5FJ9 - chains A and O of the 17 polymer chains in the assembly; structure by electron microscopy, 4.60 A resolution (low resolution: residue-level contacts below are approximate; hydrogen-bond / salt-bridge calls are withheld).

Chain A:
Protein: DNA-directed RNA polymerase III subunit RPC1
Source organism: Saccharomyces cerevisiae
Notes: EC 2.7.7.6
UniProt: P04051 (RPC1_YEAST); residue numbers follow UniProt; this construct covers 1-1460
Sequence (1460 residues; numbered 1 to 1460; the number before each row is that of its first residue):
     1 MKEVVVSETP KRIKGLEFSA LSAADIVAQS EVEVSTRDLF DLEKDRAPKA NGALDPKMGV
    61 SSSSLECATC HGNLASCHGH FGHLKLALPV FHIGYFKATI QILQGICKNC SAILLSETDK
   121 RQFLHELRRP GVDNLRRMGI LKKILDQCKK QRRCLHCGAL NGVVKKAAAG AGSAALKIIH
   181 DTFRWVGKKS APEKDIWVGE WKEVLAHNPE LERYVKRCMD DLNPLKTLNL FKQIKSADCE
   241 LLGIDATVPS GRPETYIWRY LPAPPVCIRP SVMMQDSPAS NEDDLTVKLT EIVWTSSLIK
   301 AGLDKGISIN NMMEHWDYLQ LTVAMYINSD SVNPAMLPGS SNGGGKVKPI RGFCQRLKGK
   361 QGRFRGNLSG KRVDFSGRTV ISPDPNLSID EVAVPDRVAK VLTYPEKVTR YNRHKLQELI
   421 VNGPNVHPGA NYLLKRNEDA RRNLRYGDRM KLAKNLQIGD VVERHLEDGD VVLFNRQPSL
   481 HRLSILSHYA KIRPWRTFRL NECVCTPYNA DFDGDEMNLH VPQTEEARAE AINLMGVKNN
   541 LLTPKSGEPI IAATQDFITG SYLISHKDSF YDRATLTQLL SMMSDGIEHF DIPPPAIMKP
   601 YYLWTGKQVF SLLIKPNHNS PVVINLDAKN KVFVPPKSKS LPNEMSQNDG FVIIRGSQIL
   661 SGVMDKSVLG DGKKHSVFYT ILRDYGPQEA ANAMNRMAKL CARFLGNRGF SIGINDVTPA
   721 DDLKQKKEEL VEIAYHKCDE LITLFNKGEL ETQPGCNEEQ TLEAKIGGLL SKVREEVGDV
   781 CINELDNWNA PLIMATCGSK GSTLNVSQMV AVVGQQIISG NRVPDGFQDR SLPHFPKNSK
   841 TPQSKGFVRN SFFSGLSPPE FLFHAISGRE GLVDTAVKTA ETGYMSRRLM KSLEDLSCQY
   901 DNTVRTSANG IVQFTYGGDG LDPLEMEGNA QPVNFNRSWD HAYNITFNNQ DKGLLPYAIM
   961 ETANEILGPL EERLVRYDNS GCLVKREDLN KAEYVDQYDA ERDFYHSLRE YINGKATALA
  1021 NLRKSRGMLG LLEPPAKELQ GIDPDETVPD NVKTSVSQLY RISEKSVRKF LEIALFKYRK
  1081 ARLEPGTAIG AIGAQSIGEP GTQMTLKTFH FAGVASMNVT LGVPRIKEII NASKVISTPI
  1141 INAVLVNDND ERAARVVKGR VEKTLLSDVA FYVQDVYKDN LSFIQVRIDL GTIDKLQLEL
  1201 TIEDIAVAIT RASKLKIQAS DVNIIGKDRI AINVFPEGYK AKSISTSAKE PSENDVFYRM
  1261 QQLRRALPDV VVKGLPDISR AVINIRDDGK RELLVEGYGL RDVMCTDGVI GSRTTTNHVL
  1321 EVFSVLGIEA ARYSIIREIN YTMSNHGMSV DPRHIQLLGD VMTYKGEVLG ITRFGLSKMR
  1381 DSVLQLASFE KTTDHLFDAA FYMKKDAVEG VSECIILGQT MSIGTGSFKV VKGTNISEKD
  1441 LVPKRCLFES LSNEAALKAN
Unresolved in the structure: 1, 169-174, 338-347, 1101-1116, 1237-1251
Swiss-Prot annotation at these positions:
  - region: Pro-858 to Glu-870 (Bridging helix)
  - binding site (Zn(2+)): Cys-67, Cys-70, Cys-77, His-80, Cys-107, Cys-110, Cys-154
  - binding site (Mg(2+)): Asp-511, Asp-513, Asp-515
  - mutagenesis: Thr-506 (T506I: Temperature-sensitive), Asn-509 (N509Y: Temperature-sensitive), Asn-518 (N518Q: Temperature-sensitive)

Chain O:
Protein: DNA-directed RNA polymerase III subunit RPC3
Source organism: Saccharomyces cerevisiae
UniProt: P32349 (RPC3_YEAST); numbering as in UniProt (aligned over 1-654)
Sequence (654 residues; row label = number of the first residue in the row):
     1 MDELLGEALS AENQTGESTV ESEKLVTPED VMTISSLEQR TLNPDLFLYK ELVKAHLGER
    61 AASVIGMLVA LGRLSVRELV EKIDGMDVDS VKTTLVSLTQ LRCVKYLQET AISGKKTTYY
   121 YYNEEGIHIL LYSGLIIDEI ITQMRVNDEE EHKQLVAEIV QNVISLGSLT VEDYLSSVTS
   181 DSMKYTISSL FVQLCEMGYL IQISKLHYTP IEDLWQFLYE KHYKNIPRNS PLSDLKKRSQ
   241 AKMNAKTDFA KIINKPNELS QILTVDPKTS LRIVKPTVSL TINLDRFMKG RRSKQLINLA
   301 KTRVGSVTAQ VYKIALRLTE QKSPKIRDPL TQTGLLQDLE EAKSFQDEAE LVEEKTPGLT
   361 FNAIDLARHL PAELDLRGSL LSRKPSDNKK RSGSNAAASL PSKKLKTEDG FVIPALPAAV
   421 SKSLQESGDT QEEDEEEEDL DADTEDPHSA SLINSHLKIL ASSNFPFLNE TKPGVYYVPY
   481 SKLMPVLKSS VYEYVIASTL GPSAMRLSRC IRDNKLVSEK IINSTALMKE KDIRSTLASL
   541 IRYNSVEIQE VPRTADRSAS RAVFLFRCKE THSYNFMRQN LEWNMANLLF KKEKLKQENS
   601 TLLKKANRDD VKGRENELLL PSELNQLKMV NERELNVFAR LSRLLSLWEV FQMA
Unresolved in the structure: 1-30, 365-452, 611-618
Swiss-Prot annotation at these positions:
  - region: Leu-581 to Leu-602 (Leucine-zipper)
  - modified residue: Thr-27 (Phosphothreonine), Ser-392 (Phosphoserine), Ser-394 (Phosphoserine)

Interface between chain A and chain O:
Contacting residue pairs (73):
  Ala-23(A) / Thr-41(O)
  Ala-24(A) / Glu-38(O)
  Glu-33(A) / Val-31(O)
  Lys-108(A) / His-572(O)
  Asn-109(A) / Thr-571(O)
  Asn-109(A) / His-572(O)
  Glu-117(A) / Glu-212(O)
  Arg-121(A) / Arg-73(O)
  Arg-121(A) / Glu-212(O)
  Arg-128(A) / Leu-71(O)
  Arg-153(A) / Leu-336(O)
  Arg-153(A) / Asp-338(O)
  Leu-155(A) / Leu-335(O)
  Leu-155(A) / Leu-336(O)
  Leu-155(A) / Gln-337(O)
  His-156(A) / Gln-332(O)
  Leu-160(A) / Leu-339(O)
  Ala-167(A) / Arg-557(O)
  Ala-168(A) / Arg-557(O)
  Ile-179(A) / Glu-550(O)
  Ile-179(A) / Arg-557(O)
  Pro-192(A) / Lys-343(O)
  Glu-200(A) / Lys-515(O)
  Glu-200(A) / Leu-516(O)
  Glu-200(A) / Arg-567(O)
  Val-204(A) / Leu-516(O)
  His-207(A) / Ile-521(O)
  Leu-211(A) / Arg-553(O)
  Leu-211(A) / Val-563(O)
  Tyr-214(A) / Thr-554(O)
  Val-215(A) / Thr-554(O)
  Cys-218(A) / Glu-550(O)
  Cys-218(A) / Pro-552(O)
  Cys-218(A) / Asp-556(O)
  Cys-218(A) / Arg-557(O)
  Met-219(A) / Glu-550(O)
  Asp-220(A) / Glu-550(O)
  Asp-221(A) / Glu-550(O)
  Asn-223(A) / Ile-548(O)
  Leu-225(A) / Arg-542(O)
  Lys-226(A) / Asn-544(O)
  Lys-226(A) / Glu-547(O)
  Lys-226(A) / Ile-548(O)
  Asn-229(A) / Tyr-543(O)
  Asn-229(A) / Asn-544(O)
  Gln-233(A) / Asn-575(O)
  Lys-235(A) / Pro-44(O)
  Ser-236(A) / Leu-46(O)
  Ser-236(A) / Val-69(O)
  Ser-236(A) / Ala-70(O)
  Ala-237(A) / Val-69(O)
  Ala-237(A) / Ala-70(O)
  Ala-237(A) / Leu-71(O)
  Gly-251(A) / Leu-42(O)
  Arg-252(A) / Leu-46(O)
  Arg-252(A) / Ala-70(O)
  Glu-254(A) / Thr-41(O)
  Glu-254(A) / Pro-44(O)
  Arg-259(A) / Thr-41(O)
  Tyr-260(A) / Leu-37(O)
  Leu-303(A) / Ser-535(O)
  Leu-303(A) / Ala-538(O)
  Asp-304(A) / Ser-535(O)
  Lys-305(A) / Ser-535(O)
  Ile-307(A) / Lys-531(O)
  Ser-308(A) / Arg-534(O)
  Ile-309(A) / Arg-534(O)
  Asn-310(A) / Arg-561(O)
  Asn-310(A) / Ala-562(O)
  Asn-310(A) / Phe-564(O)
  Met-313(A) / Ile-548(O)
  Met-313(A) / Phe-564(O)
  Glu-314(A) / Ser-560(O)
Also at the interface, not in a pair above, chain A (60 interface residues in all): Val-27, Gln-151, Arg-152, Cys-157, Ile-196, Trp-197, Gly-199, Trp-201, Leu-230, Lys-232, Val-248, Pro-249
Also at the interface, not in a pair above, chain O (55 interface residues in all): Thr-33, Gly-72, Glu-78, Leu-537, Ser-539, Ile-541, Gln-549, Val-551, Glu-570

Overview:
Chain A and chain O form an interface of 60 and 55 residues respectively. From UniProt: 7 Zn2+-binding
residues, 3 Mg2+-binding residues and 3 mutagenesis sites on chain A.
Here chain A is DNA-directed RNA polymerase III subunit RPC1 and chain O is DNA-directed RNA polymerase III
subunit RPC3, both from Saccharomyces cerevisiae. Entry 5FJ9 (Cryo-EM structure of yeast apo RNA polymerase
III at 4.6 A) was determined by electron microscopy, deposited together with 5FJ8 and 5FJA.
